PDB entry 2F2F | X-ray diffraction, 2.40 A resolution | chains B and C of the 3 polymer chains in the assembly

# Chain B
Name: Cytolethal distending toxin B
From: Aggregatibacter actinomycetemcomitans
UniProt: Q7DK12 (Q7DK12_ACTAC); residues 1-283 here = UniProt positions 1-283
Chain sequence (283 residues; each row starts with the number of its first residue):
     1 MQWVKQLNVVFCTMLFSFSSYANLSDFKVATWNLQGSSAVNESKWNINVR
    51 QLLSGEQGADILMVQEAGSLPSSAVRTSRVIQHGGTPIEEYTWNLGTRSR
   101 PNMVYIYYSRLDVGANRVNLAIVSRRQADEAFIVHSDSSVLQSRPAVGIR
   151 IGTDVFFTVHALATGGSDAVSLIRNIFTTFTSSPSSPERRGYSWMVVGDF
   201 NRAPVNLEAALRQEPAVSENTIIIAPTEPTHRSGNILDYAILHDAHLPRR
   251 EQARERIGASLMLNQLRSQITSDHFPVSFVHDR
Unresolved in the structure: 1-22
Reported in the primary citation:
  - self-association interface (contacts with another copy of this molecule): Thr181 to Tyr192
  - contacts within the chain: Thr181-Trp194 (hydrogen bond)
  - conformationally variable residues (loop rearrangement): Ala131 to Ser143, Thr181 to Tyr192, Leu263 to Asn264

# Chain C
Name: cytolethal distending toxin C
From: Aggregatibacter actinomycetemcomitans
UniProt: Q7DK11 (Q7DK11_ACTAC); residues 1-186 here = UniProt positions 1-186
Chain sequence (186 residues; each row starts with the number of its first residue):
     1 MKKYLLSFLLSMILTLTSHAESNPDPTTYPDVELSPPPRISLRSLLTAQP
    51 IKNDHYDSHNYLSTHWELIDYKGKEYEKLRDGGTLVQFKVVGAAKCFAFP
   101 GEGTTDCKDIDHTVFNLIPTNTGAFLIKDALLGFCMTSHDFDDLRLEPCG
   151 ISVSGRTFSLAYQWGILPPFGPSKILRPPVGRNQGS
Unresolved in the structure: 1-24, 179-186
Disulfides: Cys135-Cys149
Reported in the primary citation:
  - contacts within the chain: Cys96-Cys107, Cys135-Cys149
  - conformationally variable residues (loop rearrangement): Phe99 to Thr105

# Chain B / chain C interface
Pairs across the interface (72):
  Gln35(B) - Ser35(C)  hydrogen bond
  Ser37(B) - Leu34(C)
  Ser38(B) - Lys72(C)  hydrogen bond (backbone-side chain)
  Ala39(B) - Ile69(C)
  Ala39(B) - Asp70(C)  hydrogen bond (backbone-backbone)
  Val40(B) - Pro37(C)  hydrophobic
  Val40(B) - Pro38(C)
  Val40(B) - Leu68(C)
  Val40(B) - Asp70(C)
  Asn41(B) - Asp70(C)  hydrogen bond (backbone-side chain)
  Glu42(B) - Asp70(C)  hydrogen bond (backbone-side chain)
  Glu42(B) - Thr84(C)
  Ser43(B) - Leu68(C)
  Ser43(B) - Asp70(C)  hydrogen bond
  Ser43(B) - Thr84(C)
  Asn46(B) - Thr84(C)  hydrogen bond
  Asn46(B) - Phe125(C)
  Ile47(B) - Leu68(C)  hydrophobic
  Ile47(B) - Phe125(C)  hydrophobic
  Ile47(B) - Ile166(C)  hydrophobic
  Arg50(B) - Pro119(C)
  Gln51(B) - Gly123(C)
  Glu66(B) - Val32(C)
  Thr97(B) - Gly155(C)
  Leu111(B) - Thr28(C)
  Leu111(B) - Tyr29(C)
  Asp112(B) - Thr27(C)  hydrogen bond
  Asp112(B) - Thr28(C)  hydrogen bond (side chain-backbone)
  Val113(B) - Thr28(C)  hydrogen bond (backbone-side chain)
  Gly114(B) - Pro26(C)
  Gly114(B) - Thr28(C)  hydrogen bond (backbone-side chain)
  Ala115(B) - Pro26(C)
  Ala115(B) - Thr27(C)
  Arg117(B) - Asp25(C)
  Arg117(B) - Thr27(C)
  Arg117(B) - Val32(C)  hydrogen bond (side chain-backbone)
  Arg117(B) - Glu33(C)
  Arg117(B) - Leu34(C)
  Val118(B) - Thr27(C)
  Val118(B) - Tyr29(C)  hydrophobic
  Val118(B) - Val32(C)  hydrophobic
  Gln142(B) - Tyr29(C)
  Ser143(B) - Tyr29(C)
  Arg144(B) - Tyr29(C)
  Arg144(B) - Asp31(C)  salt bridge
  Arg144(B) - Val32(C)
  His160(B) - Val32(C)
  Leu162(B) - Asp31(C)
  Ala163(B) - Asp31(C)  hydrogen bond (backbone-side chain)
  Thr227(B) - Pro178(C)
  Glu228(B) - Arg177(C)  salt bridge
  Pro229(B) - Leu176(C)
  Pro229(B) - Arg177(C)
  Pro229(B) - Pro178(C)
  His231(B) - Leu176(C)
  Arg232(B) - Leu176(C)
  Gly234(B) - Arg177(C)
  Gly234(B) - Pro178(C)
  Ile236(B) - Pro178(C)  hydrophobic
  Arg267(B) - Thr122(C)
  Arg267(B) - Gly123(C)
  Arg267(B) - Leu167(C)
  Ser268(B) - Gly123(C)
  Ser268(B) - Phe125(C)
  Ser268(B) - Ile166(C)
  Gln269(B) - Arg39(C)  hydrogen bond (side chain-backbone)
  Gln269(B) - Ile166(C)  hydrogen bond (backbone-backbone)
  Gln269(B) - Leu167(C)
  Gln269(B) - Pro168(C)
  Gln269(B) - Pro169(C)
  Thr271(B) - Pro38(C)
  Phe275(B) - Leu176(C)  hydrophobic
Interface residues without a listed pair, chain B (40 interface residues in all): Ser72
Interface residues without a listed pair, chain C (35 interface residues in all): Ile40, Arg80, Val86, Leu117, Ser154

# Overview
40 residues of chain B and 35 residues of chain C are in contact, with 15 hydrogen bonds and 2 salt bridges.
Polar pairs include Arg144(B)-Asp31(C), Glu228(B)-Arg177(C) and Gln35(B)-Ser35(C). The paper reports
conformational variability at Ala131(B), Thr181(B) and Phe99(C) among others; a self-association interface
involving Thr181(B).
Chain B is Cytolethal distending toxin B and chain C is cytolethal distending toxin C, both from
Aggregatibacter actinomycetemcomitans; the structure, Crystal structure of cytolethal distending toxin (CDT)
from Actinobacillus actinomycetemcomitans, was determined by X-ray diffraction.
